Entry 3J98 (electron microscopy, 8.40 A resolution (very low resolution: no residue pairs are listed; an interface is given only as per-side residue counts)); this record covers chains K and M of the 13 polymer chains in the assembly.

Chain K:
Name: Vesicle-associated membrane protein 2
From: Rattus norvegicus
UniProt: P63045 (VAMP2_RAT); residue numbers follow UniProt; this construct covers 28-89
Amino-acid sequence (63 residues; numbered 27 to 89; the number before each row is that of its first residue):
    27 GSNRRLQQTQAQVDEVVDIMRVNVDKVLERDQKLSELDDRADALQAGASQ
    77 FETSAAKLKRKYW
Unresolved in the structure: 27-28
Sequence notes: expression tag (27)
Swiss-Prot annotation at these positions:
  - site ((Microbial infection) Cleavage): Gln58, Lys59, Lys59, Leu60, Arg66, Ala67, Gln76, Phe77, Ala81, Ala82

Chain M:
Name: Synaptosomal-associated protein 25
From: Rattus norvegicus
Amino-acid sequence (188 residues; numbered 17 to 204; the number before each row is that of its first residue):
    17 RADQLADESLESTRRMLQLVEESKDAGIRTLVMLDEQGEQLDRVEEGMNH
    67 INQDMKEAEKNLKDLGKFCGLCVCPCNKLKSSDAYKKAWGNNQDGVVASQ
   117 PARVVDEREQMAISGGFIRRVTNDARENEMDENLEQVSGIIGNLRHMALD
   167 MGNEIDTQNRQIDRIMEKADSNKTRIDEANQRATKMLG
Unresolved in the structure: 84-140

Chain K / chain M interface:
At this resolution (8 A) residue pairs are not listed: 26 residues of chain K and 30 of chain M lie at the interface.

In short:
Chain K and chain M form an interface of 26 and 30 residues respectively.
Chain K is Vesicle-associated membrane protein 2 and chain M is Synaptosomal-associated protein 25, both from
Rattus norvegicus; the structure, Structure of 20S supercomplex, was determined by electron microscopy (same
publication as 3J94, 3J95, 3J96, 3J97 and 3J99).
